8QSB - chains A and H of the 4 polymer chains in the assembly; structure by X-ray diffraction, 1.90 A resolution.

Chain A:
Protein: 14-3-3 protein sigma
Source organism: Homo sapiens
Reference sequence: P31947 (1433S_HUMAN); residues 1-231 here = UniProt positions 1-231
Amino-acid sequence (236 residues; each row starts with the number of its first residue; numbers below 1 keep their minus sign (Gly-4 is residue -4)):
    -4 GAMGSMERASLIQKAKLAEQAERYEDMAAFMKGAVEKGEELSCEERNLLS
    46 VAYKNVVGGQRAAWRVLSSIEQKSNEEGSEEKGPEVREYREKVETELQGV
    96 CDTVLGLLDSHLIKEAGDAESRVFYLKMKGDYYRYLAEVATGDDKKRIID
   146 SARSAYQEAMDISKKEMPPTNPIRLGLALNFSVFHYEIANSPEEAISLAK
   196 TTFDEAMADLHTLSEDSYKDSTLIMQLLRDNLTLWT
Unresolved in the structure: 72-76
Differences from the reference sequence: expression tag (-4 to 0)
Curated features (UniProtKB/Swiss-Prot):
  - site (Interaction with phosphoserine on interacting protein): Arg56, Arg129
  - modified residue (Phosphoserine): Ser5, Ser74
Covalently attached groups: compound WQ9 linked to Cys38
Bound ions: Mg2+ site 1 near Glu2 (its only coordinating residue here); Mg2+ site 2 near Glu89 (its only coordinating residue here); Mg2+ site 3: Asp204 (shared with 1 residue of chain J)
Small-molecule neighbours: WQ9 (1-[(5R)-2-(4-bromanyl-3-fluoranyl-phenyl)sulfonyl-2,7-diazaspiro[4.4]nonan-7-yl]-2-chloranyl-ethanone): Arg41, Asn42, Ser45, Glu115, Phe119, Lys122, Pro167, Ile168, Asp215, Leu218, Ile219

Chain H:
Protein: ARAF peptide pS214
Amino-acid sequence (10 residues; each row starts with the number of its first residue):
   210 IRSTSTPNVH
Modified residues: Ser214 (phosphoserine; SEP)
Small-molecule neighbours: WQ9 (1-[(5R)-2-(4-bromanyl-3-fluoranyl-phenyl)sulfonyl-2,7-diazaspiro[4.4]nonan-7-yl]-2-chloranyl-ethanone): Thr215, Pro216, Val218

Interface between chain A and chain H:
Pairs across the interface (33):
  Glu14(A) - His219(H)  salt bridge
  Asn42(A) - His219(H)
  Ser45(A) - Asn217(H)
  Val46(A) - Asn217(H)  hydrogen bond (backbone-side chain)
  Lys49(A) - Ser214(H)
  Lys49(A) - Thr215(H)
  Lys49(A) - Asn217(H)
  Asn50(A) - Asn217(H)
  Arg56(A) - Ser214(H)
  Arg60(A) - Arg211(H)
  Arg129(A) - Ser214(H)
  Tyr130(A) - Ser214(H)
  Gly171(A) - Thr215(H)  hydrogen bond (backbone-side chain)
  Leu174(A) - Thr213(H)
  Leu174(A) - Ser214(H)
  Leu174(A) - Thr215(H)
  Asn175(A) - Ser214(H)
  Asn175(A) - Thr215(H)  hydrogen bond (side chain-backbone)
  Val178(A) - Ser212(H)
  Val178(A) - Thr213(H)
  Tyr181(A) - Ser212(H)
  Glu182(A) - Arg211(H)
  Glu182(A) - Ser212(H)  hydrogen bond
  Asp215(A) - Val218(H)
  Asp215(A) - His219(H)
  Leu218(A) - Val218(H)  hydrophobic
  Ile219(A) - Thr215(H)
  Ile219(A) - Pro216(H)
  Leu222(A) - Pro216(H)
  Asn226(A) - Ser212(H)
  Asn226(A) - Thr213(H)  hydrogen bond (side chain-backbone)
  Leu229(A) - Ile210(H)
  Trp230(A) - Ser212(H)  hydrogen bond
Also at the interface, not in a pair above, chain A (24 interface residues in all): Lys122

In short:
The interface between chain A and chain H involves 24 residues on one side and 10 on the other, with 6
hydrogen bonds and 1 salt bridge. Among the polar pairs are Glu14(A)-His219(H), Val46(A)-Asn217(H) and
Gly171(A)-Thr215(H). Chain H binds compound WQ9.
Chain A is 14-3-3 protein sigma (Homo sapiens) and chain H is ARAF peptide pS214; the structure, Ternary
structure of 14-3-3s, ARAF phosphopeptide (pS214) and compound 86 (1124384), was determined by X-ray
diffraction.
